PDB entry 9JFT | electron microscopy, 3.27 A resolution | chains B and N of the 5 polymer chains in the assembly

Chain B:
Name: Guanine nucleotide-binding protein G(I)/G(S)/G(T) subunit beta-1
Organism: Homo sapiens
UniProtKB: P62873 (GBB1_HUMAN); residue numbers follow UniProt; this construct covers 1-340
Chain sequence (340 residues; row label = number of the first residue in the row):
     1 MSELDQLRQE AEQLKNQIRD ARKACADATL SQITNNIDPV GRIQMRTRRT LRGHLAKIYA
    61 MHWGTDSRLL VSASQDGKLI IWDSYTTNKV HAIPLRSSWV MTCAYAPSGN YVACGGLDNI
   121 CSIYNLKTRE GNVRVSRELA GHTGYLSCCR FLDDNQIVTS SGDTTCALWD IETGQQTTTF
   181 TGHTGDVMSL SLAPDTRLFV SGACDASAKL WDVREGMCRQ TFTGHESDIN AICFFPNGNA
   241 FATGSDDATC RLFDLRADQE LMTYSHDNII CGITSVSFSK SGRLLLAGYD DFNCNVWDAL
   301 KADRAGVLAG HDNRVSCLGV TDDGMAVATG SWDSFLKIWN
Unresolved in the structure: 1
Swiss-Prot annotation at these positions:
  - modified residue: Ser2 (N-acetylserine), His266 (Phosphohistidine)
  - natural variant: Leu30 (L30F: In MRD42; uncertain significance), Arg52 (R52G: In MRD42), Gly64 (G64V: In MRD42), Asp76 (D76E: In MRD42; D76G: In MRD42), Gly77 (G77S: In MRD42), Lys78 (K78R: In MRD42), Ile80 (I80N: In MRD42; I80T: In MRD42), His91 (H91R: In MRD42; uncertain significance), Ala92 (A92T: In MRD42), Pro94 (P94S: In MRD42), Leu95 (L95P: In MRD42), Arg96 (R96L: In MRD42), 5 further natural variant entries in UniProt

Chain N:
Name: Nanobody 35
Organism: Lama glama
Notes: antibody fragment or engineered binder
Chain sequence (157 residues; row label = number of the first residue in the row; numbers below 1 keep their minus sign (Met-22 is residue -22)):
   -22 MKYLLPTAAA GLLLLAAQPA MAMQVQLQES GGGLVQPGGS LRLSCAASGF TFSNYKMNWV
    38 RQAPGKGLEW VSDISQSGAS ISYTGSVKGR FTISRDNAKN TLYLQMNSLK PEDTAVYYCA
    98 RCPAPFTRDC FDVTSTTYAY RGQGTQVTVS SHHHHHH
Unresolved in the structure: -22 to 0, 129-134
Disulfide bonds: Cys22-Cys96, Cys99-Cys107

Chain B / chain N interface:
Pairs across the interface - 18 pairs, chain B then chain N:
  Arg8(B) - Gln120(N)
  Thr184(B) - Thr114(N)
  Cys204(B) - Ala116(N)
  Cys204(B) - Tyr117(N)  hydrogen bond (backbone-side chain)
  Asp205(B) - Ala116(N)
  Thr223(B) - Gln1(N)
  Glu226(B) - Val2(N)
  Glu226(B) - Phe27(N)
  Glu226(B) - Thr28(N)
  Glu226(B) - Tyr32(N)  hydrogen bond (backbone-side chain)
  Glu226(B) - Arg98(N)  hydrogen bond (backbone-side chain)
  Ser227(B) - Tyr32(N)  hydrogen bond
  Ser227(B) - Pro100(N)
  Ser227(B) - Pro102(N)
  Ser227(B) - Tyr117(N)
  Asp228(B) - Tyr117(N)  hydrogen bond
  Asp246(B) - Pro102(N)
  Ile270(B) - Phe103(N)  hydrophobic
Other interface residues (no listed pair), chain B (13 interface residues in all): Ala206, His225, Asp247
Other interface residues (no listed pair), chain N (14 interface residues in all): Ala101

Overview:
The interface between chain B and chain N involves 13 residues on one side and 14 on the other; the contacts
include 5 hydrogen bonds. Among the polar pairs are Cys204(B)-Tyr117(N), Glu226(B)-Tyr32(N) and
Glu226(B)-Arg98(N).
Chain B is Guanine nucleotide-binding protein G(I)/G(S)/G(T) subunit beta-1 (Homo sapiens) and chain N is
Nanobody 35 (Lama glama); the structure, Cryo-EM structure of GPR65 complexed with miniGs in pH6.5, was
determined by electron microscopy (same publication as 8ZCE, 8ZCF, 9JFV, 9JFW, 9JFX, 9JFZ, 9JHP and 9LGM).
